PDB entry 7S01 | X-ray diffraction, 3.40 A resolution | chains c and T of the 9 polymer chains in the assembly

== Chain c ==
Protein: DNA-directed RNA polymerase beta subunit
Organism: Bacillus phage AR9
UniProtKB: A0A172JI16 (A0A172JI16_9CAUD); residue numbers follow UniProt; this construct covers 1-496
Chain sequence (496 residues; numbered 1 to 496; the number before each row is that of its first residue):
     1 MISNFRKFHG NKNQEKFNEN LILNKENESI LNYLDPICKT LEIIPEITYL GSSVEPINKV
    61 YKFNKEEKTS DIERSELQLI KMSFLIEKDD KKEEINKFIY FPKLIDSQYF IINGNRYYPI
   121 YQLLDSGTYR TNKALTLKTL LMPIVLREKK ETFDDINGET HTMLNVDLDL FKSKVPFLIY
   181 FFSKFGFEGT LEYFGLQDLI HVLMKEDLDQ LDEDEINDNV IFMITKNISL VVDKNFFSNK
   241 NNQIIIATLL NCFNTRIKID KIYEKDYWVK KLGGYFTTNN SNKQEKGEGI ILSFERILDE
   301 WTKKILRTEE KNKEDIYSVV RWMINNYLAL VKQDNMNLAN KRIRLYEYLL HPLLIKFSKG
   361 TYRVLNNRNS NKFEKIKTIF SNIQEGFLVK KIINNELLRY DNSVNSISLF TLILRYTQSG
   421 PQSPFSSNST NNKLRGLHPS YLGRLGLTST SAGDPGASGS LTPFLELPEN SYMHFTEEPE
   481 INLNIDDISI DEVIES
Disordered / not traced: 485-496
Reported in the primary citation:
  - binding site for Template strand of the forked DNA oligonucleotide (downstream copy) containing the P077 AR9 promoter motif (chain T): Arg363, Lys375

== Chain T ==
Molecule: Template strand of the forked DNA oligonucleotide (downstream copy) containing the P077 AR9 promoter motif
Sequence (32 nucleotides; numbered 1 to 32; the number before each row is that of its first residue):
     1 CTCCAATATG TGATATAATA TAUUGUUUAT TG
Disordered / not traced: 1, 31-32

== Interface between chain c and chain T ==
Pairs across the interface (22):
  Asn113(c) with DA22(T), phosphate contact
  Asn115(c) with DA22(T), hydrogen bond to the phosphate
  Tyr117(c) with DA22(T), phosphate contact
  Lys149(c) with DA8(T), salt bridge to the phosphate
  Lys174(c) with DT9(T), salt bridge to the phosphate
  Lys356(c) with DU26(T), salt bridge to the phosphate
  Arg363(c) with DU26(T), salt bridge to the phosphate
  Lys375(c) with DU26(T), base contact
  Thr378(c) with DU26(T), sugar contact
  Ser381(c) with DU26(T), phosphate contact; DU27(T), hydrogen bond to the phosphate
  Asn382(c) with DG25(T), sugar contact; DU26(T), phosphate contact; DU27(T), hydrogen bond to the base
  Lys390(c) with DU23(T), phosphate contact
  Asn394(c) with DT21(T), base contact; DA22(T), sugar contact; DU23(T), sugar contact
  Glu396(c) with DA20(T), base contact; DT21(T), base contact
  Tyr400(c) with DA20(T), sugar contact
  Gly453(c) with DA17(T), base contact
Other interface residues (no listed pair), chain T (11 interface residues in all): DG10

== Summary ==
The interface between chain c and chain T involves 16 residues on one side and 11 on the other, with 3
hydrogen bonds and 4 salt bridges. Polar contacts include Asn382(c)-DU27(T), Asn115(c)-DA22(T) and
Ser381(c)-DU27(T). The paper reports a binding site for Template strand of the forked DNA oligonucleotide
(downstream copy) containing the P077 AR9 promoter motif (chain T) at Arg363(c) and Lys375(c).
Here chain c is DNA-directed RNA polymerase beta subunit (Bacillus phage AR9) and chain T is Template strand
of the forked DNA oligonucleotide (downstream copy) containing the P077 AR9 promoter motif. Entry 7S01 (X-ray
structure of the phage AR9 non-virion RNA polymerase holoenzyme in complex with a forked oligonucleotide ...)
was determined by X-ray diffraction, deposited together with 7S00, 7UM0 and 7UM1.
